PDB entry 5JS9 | X-ray diffraction, 6.92 A resolution (low resolution: residue-level contacts below are approximate; hydrogen-bond / salt-bridge calls are withheld) | chains D and F of the 6 polymer chains in the assembly

[Chain D]
Name: gp41
Organism: Human immunodeficiency virus 1
Notes: fragment: modified HR1
Amino-acid sequence (140 residues; each row starts with the number of its first residue):
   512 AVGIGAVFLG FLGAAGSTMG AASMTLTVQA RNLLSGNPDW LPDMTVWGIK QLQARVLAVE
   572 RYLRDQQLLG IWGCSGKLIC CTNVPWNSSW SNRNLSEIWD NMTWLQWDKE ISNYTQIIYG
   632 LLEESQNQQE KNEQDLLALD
Disordered / not traced: 512-521
Disulfides: Cys585-Cys591
Glycans and other covalent adducts: N-acetylglucosamine (NAG) linked to Asn598; glycan linked to Asn624

[Chain F]
Name: broadly neutralizing antibody 8ANC195 light chain
Organism: Homo sapiens
Notes: antibody fragment or engineered binder
Amino-acid sequence (215 residues; numbered 1 to 214 plus 1 insertion-coded residue; the number before each row is that of its first residue):
     1 DIQMTQSPST LSASIGDTVR ISCRASQSIT
   30A G
    31 NWVAWYQQRP GKAPRLLIYR GAALLGGVPS RFSGSAAGTD FTLTIGNLQA EDFGTFYCQQ
    91 YDTYPGTFGQ GTKVEVKRTV AAPSVFIFPP SDEQLKSGTA SVVCLLNNFY PREAKVQWKV
   151 DNALQSGNSQ ESVTEQDSKD STYSLSSTLT LSKADYEKHK VYACEVTHQG LSSPVTKSFN
   211 RGEC
Disordered / not traced: 212-214
Disulfides: Cys23-Cys88, Cys134-Cys194

[Chain D / chain F interface]
Pairs across the interface (16):
  Ser600(D) - Thr30(F)
  Ser602(D) - Thr30(F)
  Asn603(D) - Ser28(F)
  Asn603(D) - Thr30(F)
  Lys620(D) - Trp32(F)
  Lys620(D) - Arg50(F)
  Glu621(D) - Thr30(F)
  Glu621(D) - Gly30A(F)
  Glu621(D) - Trp32(F)
  Glu621(D) - Arg50(F)
  Ser623(D) - Arg50(F)
  Asn624(D) - Gly30A(F)
  Asn624(D) - Asn31(F)
  Asn624(D) - Arg50(F)
  Tyr625(D) - Thr30(F)
  Tyr625(D) - Asn31(F)
Interface residues without a listed pair, chain D (9 interface residues in all): Trp601
Interface residues without a listed pair, chain F (7 interface residues in all): Asp92

[Summary]
9 residues of chain D and 7 residues of chain F are in contact. Covalently linked N-acetylglucosamine: at
Asn598(D) and Asn624(D).
Here chain D is gp41 (Human immunodeficiency virus 1) and chain F is broadly neutralizing antibody 8ANC195
light chain (Homo sapiens). Entry 5JS9 (Uncleaved prefusion optimized gp140 trimer with an engineered
8-residue HR1 turn bound to broadly neutralizing antibodies ...) was determined by X-ray diffraction,
deposited together with 5JSA.
